8H39 - chain A; structure by X-ray diffraction, 2.01 A resolution.

== Chain A ==
Molecule: p26
From: Pseudomonas phage PaP2
Reference sequence: Q6PVL0 (Q6PVL0_9CAUD); residues 1-93 here = UniProt positions 1-93
Amino-acid sequence (93 residues; numbered 1 to 93; the number before each row is that of its first residue):
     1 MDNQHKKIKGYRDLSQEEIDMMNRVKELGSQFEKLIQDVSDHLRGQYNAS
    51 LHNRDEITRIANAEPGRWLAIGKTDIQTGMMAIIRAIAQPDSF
Disordered / not traced: 1
Small-molecule neighbours: c-di-AMP (2BA; (2R,3R,3aS,5R,7aR,9R,10R,10aS,12R,14aR)-2,9-bis(6-amino-9H-purin-9-yl)octahydro-2H,7H-difuro[3,2-d:3',2'-j][1,3,7,9,2,8 ]tetraoxadiphosphacyclododecine-3,5,10,12-tetrol 5,12-dioxide): Gln-4, Gly-10, Tyr-11, Arg-12, Leu-14, Met-22, Lys-26, Met-80, Met-81, Ile-84, Arg-85, Ala-88, Gln-89, Pro-90
From the paper describing this entry:
  - mutagenesis - K26A: abolished binding to 3',3'-cGAMP in vivo

== Overview ==
Ligands of chain A: c-di-AMP. The paper reports that K26A abolishes binding to 3',3'-cGAMP in vivo.
Chain A is p26 (Pseudomonas phage PaP2); the structure, Structure of Acb2 complexed with c-di-AMP, was
determined by X-ray diffraction together with 8H2J and 8H2X from the same study.
